PDB entry 8JVL | X-ray diffraction, 2.06 A resolution | chain A

[Chain A]
Molecule: Ubiquitin-conjugating enzyme E2 T
Source organism: Homo sapiens
Notes: EC 2.3.2.23
Reference sequence: Q9NPD8 (UBE2T_HUMAN); residues 1-154 here = UniProt positions 1-154
Amino-acid sequence (156 residues; each row starts with the number of its first residue; numbers below 1 keep their minus sign (Gly-1 is residue -1)):
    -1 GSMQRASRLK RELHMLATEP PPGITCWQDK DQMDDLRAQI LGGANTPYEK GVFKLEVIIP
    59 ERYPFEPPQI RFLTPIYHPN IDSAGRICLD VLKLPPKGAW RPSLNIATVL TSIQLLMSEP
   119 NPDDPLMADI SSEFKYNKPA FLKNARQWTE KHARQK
Not modelled in the structure: -1, 153-154
Sequence notes: expression tag (-1 to 0)
Swiss-Prot annotation at these positions:
  - active site: Cys86 (Glycyl thioester intermediate)
  - cross-link: Lys91 (Glycyl lysine isopeptide (Lys-Gly) (interchain with G-Cter in ubiquitin))
Residues lining bound ligands: 1-(4-methoxyphenyl)-1,2,3,4-tetrazole (V5L): Cys86, Leu87, Asp88, Lys91, Lys95, Gly96, Asp122

[In short]
Bound to chain A: 1-(4-methoxyphenyl)-1,2,3,4-tetrazole. UniProt lists active-site residue Cys86.
Chain A is Ubiquitin-conjugating enzyme E2 T (Homo sapiens); the structure, Identification and
characterization of inhibitors covalently modifying catalytic cysteine of UBE2T and blocking ubiquitin
transfer, was determined by X-ray diffraction together with 8JVE from the same study.
